Entry 8ZDV (electron microscopy, 2.80 A resolution); this record covers chains B and A of the 6 polymer chains in the assembly.

# Chain B (and A)
Name: Hemagglutinin
Source organism: Influenza A virus
Notes: chain A of this document is another copy of the same molecule, construct and numbering; everything in this record applies to it too
Reference sequence: A0A8E4ZAK5 (A0A8E4ZAK5_9INFA); the construct lacks a stretch of the UniProt sequence, so the offset changes along the chain: -5 to 55 = UniProt 1-61; 56-83 = UniProt 63-90; 84-96 = UniProt 92-104; 97-125 = UniProt 106-134; 3 more segments
Amino-acid sequence (336 residues; row label = number of the first residue in the row; a row labelled like 125A-125B holds insertion residues (125A, then the next letters in order); numbers below 1 keep their minus sign (Met-5 is residue -5)):
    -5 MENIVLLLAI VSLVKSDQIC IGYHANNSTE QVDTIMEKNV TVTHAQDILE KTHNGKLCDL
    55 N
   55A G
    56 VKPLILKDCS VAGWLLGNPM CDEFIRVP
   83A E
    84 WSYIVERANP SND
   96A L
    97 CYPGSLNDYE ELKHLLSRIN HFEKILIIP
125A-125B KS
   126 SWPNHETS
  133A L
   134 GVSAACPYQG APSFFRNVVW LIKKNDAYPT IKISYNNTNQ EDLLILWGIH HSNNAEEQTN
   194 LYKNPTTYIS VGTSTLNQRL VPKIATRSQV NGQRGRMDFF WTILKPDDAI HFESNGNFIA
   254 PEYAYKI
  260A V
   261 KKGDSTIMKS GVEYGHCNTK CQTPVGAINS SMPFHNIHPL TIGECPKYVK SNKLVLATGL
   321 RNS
Disordered / not traced: -5 to 10
Disulfides: Cys52-Cys277, Cys64-Cys76, Cys97-Cys139, Cys281-Cys305
Glycans and other covalent adducts: N-acetylglucosamine (NAG) linked to Asn21, Asn33, Asn289; glycan linked to Asn169
Sequence notes: conflict Ser94 (Ala102 in A0A8E4ZAK5), Gln173 (Arg185 in A0A8E4ZAK5)

# How chain B and chain A interact
Residue-residue contacts (16):
  Ser203(B) with Ala218(A)
  Gly205(B) with Thr219(A); Arg220(A)
  Thr206(B) with Arg220(A); Ser221(A); Arg229(A)
  Ser207(B) with Ser221(A), hydrogen bond (backbone-side chain); Val223(A); Arg229(A)
  Asn210(B) with His184(A); Lys216(A), hydrogen bond (backbone-side chain); Arg220(A), hydrogen bond
  Asp241(B) with Ser221(A), hydrogen bond
  His244(B) with Thr219(A); Arg220(A); Ser221(A)
Other interface residues (no listed pair), chain B (11 interface residues in all): Leu209, Arg212, Ala242, Glu246
Other interface residues (no listed pair), chain A (10 interface residues in all): Ile217, Arg227

# In short
Chain B and chain A form an interface of 11 and 10 residues respectively, with 4 hydrogen bonds. Polar
contacts include Ser207(B)-Ser221(A), Asn210(B)-Lys216(A) and Asn210(B)-Arg220(A). Covalently linked
N-acetylglucosamine: at Asn21(B), Asn33(B), Asn169(B) and Asn289(B).
Chain B and chain A are both Hemagglutinin (Influenza A virus); the structure, The cryoEM structure of H5N8 HA
in an auto inhibited state, was determined by electron microscopy together with 8ZDW from the same study.
